PDB entry 5NA7 | X-ray diffraction, 2.40 A resolution | chain A

# Chain A
Molecule: Putative dipeptidyl-peptidase III
Organism: Bacteroides thetaiotaomicron (strain ATCC 29148 / DSM 2079 / NCTC 10582 / E50 / VPI-5482)
Notes: EC 3.4.14.4
UniProtKB: Q8A6N1 (Q8A6N1_BACTN); numbering as in UniProt (aligned over 1-675)
Sequence (683 residues; numbered 1 to 683; the number before each row is that of its first residue):
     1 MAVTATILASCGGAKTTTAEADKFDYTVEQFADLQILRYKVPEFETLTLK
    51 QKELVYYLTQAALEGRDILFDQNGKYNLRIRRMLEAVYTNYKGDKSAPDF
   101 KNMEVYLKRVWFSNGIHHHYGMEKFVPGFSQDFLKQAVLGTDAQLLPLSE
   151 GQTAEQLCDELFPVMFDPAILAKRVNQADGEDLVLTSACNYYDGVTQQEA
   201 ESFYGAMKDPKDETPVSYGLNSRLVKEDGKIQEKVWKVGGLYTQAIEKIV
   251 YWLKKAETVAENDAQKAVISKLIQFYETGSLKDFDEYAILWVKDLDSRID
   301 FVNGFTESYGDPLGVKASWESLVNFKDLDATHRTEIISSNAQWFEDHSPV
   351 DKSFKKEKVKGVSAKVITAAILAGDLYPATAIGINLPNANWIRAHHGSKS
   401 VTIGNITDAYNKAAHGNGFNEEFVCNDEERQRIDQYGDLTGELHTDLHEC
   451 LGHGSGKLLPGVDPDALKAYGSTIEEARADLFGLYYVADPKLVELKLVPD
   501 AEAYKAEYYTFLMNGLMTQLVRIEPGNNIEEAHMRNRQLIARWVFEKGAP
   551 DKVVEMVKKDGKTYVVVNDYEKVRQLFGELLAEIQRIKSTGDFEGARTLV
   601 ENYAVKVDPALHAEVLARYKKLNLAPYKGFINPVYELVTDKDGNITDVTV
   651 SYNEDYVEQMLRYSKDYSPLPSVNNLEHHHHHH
Not modelled in the structure: 1-23, 228-229, 361-363, 676-683
Differences from the reference sequence: expression tag (676-683)
Bound ions: Zn2+: His448, His453, Glu476
From the paper describing this entry:
  - Zn2+ coordination: His448, His453, Glu476
  - catalytic residues: Glu449
  - specificity-determining residues: Asp465

# Overview
His448, His453 and Glu476 coordinate Zn2+. The paper reports the catalytic residue Glu449; Zn2+ coordination
by His448, His453 and Glu476.
Chain A is Putative dipeptidyl-peptidase III (Bacteroides thetaiotaomicron (strain ATCC 29148 / DSM 2079 /
NCTC 10582 / E50 / VPI-5482)); the structure, Structure of DPP III from Bacteroides thetaiotaomicron, was
determined by X-ray diffraction, deposited together with 5NA6 and 5NA8.
